Entry 8YRO (electron microscopy, 3.27 A resolution); this record covers chains A and D of the 9 polymer chains in the assembly.

Chain A (and D):
Molecule: Spike glycoprotein
Organism: Severe acute respiratory syndrome coronavirus 2
Notes: chain D of this document is another copy of the same molecule, construct and numbering; everything in this record applies to it too
Reference sequence: P0DTC2 (SPIKE_SARS2); residue numbers follow UniProt; this construct covers 14-142, 145-1208
Chain sequence (1259 residues; numbered -5 to 1255; 2 numbers in that range are skipped by the numbering (no residue carries them; nothing is unmodelled there); the number before each row is that of its first residue; numbers below 1 keep their minus sign (Met-5 is residue -5)):
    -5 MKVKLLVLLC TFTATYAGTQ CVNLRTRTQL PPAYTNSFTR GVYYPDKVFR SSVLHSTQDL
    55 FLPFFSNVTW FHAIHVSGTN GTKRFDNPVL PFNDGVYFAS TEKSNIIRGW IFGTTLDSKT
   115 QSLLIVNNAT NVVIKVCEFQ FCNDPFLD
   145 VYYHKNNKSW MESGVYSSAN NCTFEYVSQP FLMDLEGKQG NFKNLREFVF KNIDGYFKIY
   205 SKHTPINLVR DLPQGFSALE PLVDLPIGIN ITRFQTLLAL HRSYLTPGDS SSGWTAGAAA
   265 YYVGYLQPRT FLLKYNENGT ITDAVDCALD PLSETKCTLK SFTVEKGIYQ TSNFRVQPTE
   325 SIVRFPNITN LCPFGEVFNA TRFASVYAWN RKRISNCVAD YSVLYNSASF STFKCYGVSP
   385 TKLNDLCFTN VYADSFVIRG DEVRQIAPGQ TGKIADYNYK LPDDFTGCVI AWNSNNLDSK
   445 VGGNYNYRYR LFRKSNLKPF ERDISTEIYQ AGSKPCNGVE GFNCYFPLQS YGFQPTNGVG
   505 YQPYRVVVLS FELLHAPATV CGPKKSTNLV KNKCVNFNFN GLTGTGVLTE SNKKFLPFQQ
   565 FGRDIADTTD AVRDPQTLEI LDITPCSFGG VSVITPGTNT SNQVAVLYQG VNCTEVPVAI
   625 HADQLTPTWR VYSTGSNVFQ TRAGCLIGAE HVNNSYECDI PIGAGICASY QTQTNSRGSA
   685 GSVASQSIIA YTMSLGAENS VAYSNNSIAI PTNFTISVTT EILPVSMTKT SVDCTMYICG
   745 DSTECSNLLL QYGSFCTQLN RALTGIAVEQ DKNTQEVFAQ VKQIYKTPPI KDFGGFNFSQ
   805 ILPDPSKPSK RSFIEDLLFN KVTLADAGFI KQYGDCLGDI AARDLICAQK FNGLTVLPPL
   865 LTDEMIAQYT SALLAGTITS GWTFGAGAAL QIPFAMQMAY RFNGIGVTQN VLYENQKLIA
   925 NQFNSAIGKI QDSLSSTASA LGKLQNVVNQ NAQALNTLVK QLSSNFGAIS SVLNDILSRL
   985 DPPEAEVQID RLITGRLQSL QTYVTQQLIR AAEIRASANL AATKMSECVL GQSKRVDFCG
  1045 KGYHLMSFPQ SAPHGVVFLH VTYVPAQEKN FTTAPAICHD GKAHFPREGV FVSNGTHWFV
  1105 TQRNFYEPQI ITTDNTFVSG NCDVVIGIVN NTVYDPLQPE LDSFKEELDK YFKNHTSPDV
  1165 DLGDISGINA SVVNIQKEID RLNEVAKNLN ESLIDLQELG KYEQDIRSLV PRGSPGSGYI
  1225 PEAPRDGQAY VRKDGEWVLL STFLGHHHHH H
Not modelled in the structure: -5 to 26, 69-79, 123-124, 145-164, 173-185, 210-215, 244-262, 477-479, 621-639, 677-688, 827-853, 937-944, 1091-1092, 1106-1108, 1144-1255 (chain D: -5 to 26, 69-77, 124, 145-164, 173-185, 246-262, 477-486, 621-639, 677-688, 708-709, 827-853, 936-944, 1070-1072, 1092-1093, 1107-1108, 1142-1255)
Disulfides: Cys131-Cys166, Cys291-Cys301, Cys336-Cys361, Cys379-Cys432, Cys391-Cys525, Cys480-Cys488, Cys538-Cys590, Cys617-Cys649, Cys662-Cys671, Cys738-Cys760, Cys743-Cys749, Cys1032-Cys1043, Cys1082-Cys1126
Differences from the reference sequence: expression tag (-5 to 13, 1209-1255); variant Arg19 (Thr in P0DTC2), Asp142 (Gly in P0DTC2), Gly158 (Arg in P0DTC2), Arg452 (Leu in P0DTC2), Lys478 (Thr in P0DTC2), Gly614 (Asp in P0DTC2), Arg681 (Pro in P0DTC2), Gly682 (Arg in P0DTC2), Ser683 (Arg in P0DTC2), Gly685 (Arg in P0DTC2), Asn950 (Asp in P0DTC2), Pro986 (Lys in P0DTC2), Pro987 (Val in P0DTC2)

How chain A and chain D interact:
Residue-residue contacts (120; chain A residue first):
  Asn317(A) with Asp737(D), hydrogen bond
  Arg319(A) with Met740(D)
  Thr547(A) with Asn978(D)
  Thr549(A) with Asp745(D)
  Lys557(A) with Phe43(D)
  Lys558(A) with Phe43(D)
  Phe559(A) with Phe43(D), hydrophobic
  Leu560(A) with Gly283(D)
  Phe562(A) with Tyr38(D), hydrophobic; Lys41(D); Glu224(D); Pro225(D)
  Gln563(A) with Lys41(D); Val42(D), hydrogen bond (side chain-backbone); Phe43(D); Gly283(D)
  Gln564(A) with Lys41(D), hydrogen bond (backbone-backbone)
  Phe565(A) with Lys41(D); Val42(D), hydrophobic; Phe43(D), hydrogen bond (backbone-backbone)
  Gly566(A) with Phe43(D)
  Arg567(A) with Val42(D); Phe43(D), hydrogen bond (backbone-backbone); Arg44(D)
  Ile569(A) with Val47(D), hydrophobic
  Ala570(A) with Val963(D)
  Phe592(A) with Met740(D), hydrophobic; Phe855(D), hydrophobic; Gly857(D); Thr859(D)
  Gln613(A) with Leu861(D)
  Arg646(A) with Thr866(D)
  Pro665(A) with Leu864(D), hydrophobic
  Ala668(A) with Pro863(D), hydrogen bond (backbone-backbone); Leu864(D); Thr866(D)
  Gly669(A) with Leu864(D), hydrogen bond (backbone-backbone); Thr866(D); Met869(D)
  Met697(A) with Leu865(D), hydrophobic; Met869(D), hydrophobic; Tyr873(D)
  Leu699(A) with Lys786(D); Ile788(D); Met869(D); Gln872(D); Tyr873(D), hydrophobic
  Gly700(A) with Lys786(D)
  Ala701(A) with Gln787(D); Ile788(D), hydrogen bond (backbone-backbone)
  Glu702(A) with Ile788(D); Lys790(D), salt bridge; Gln872(D), hydrogen bond
  Asn703(A) with Gln787(D); Ile788(D), hydrogen bond (backbone-backbone); Tyr789(D); Lys790(D), hydrogen bond (backbone-backbone)
  Val705(A) with Tyr789(D), hydrophobic; Thr883(D); Ala893(D), hydrophobic
  Ala706(A) with Gln895(D)
  Tyr707(A) with Asp796(D), hydrogen bond (side chain-backbone); Phe797(D), hydrophobic; Thr883(D); Pro897(D), hydrophobic
  Ser711(A) with Gln895(D); Pro897(D)
  Ile712(A) with Gln895(D), hydrogen bond (backbone-side chain)
  Ala713(A) with Leu894(D); Gln895(D), hydrogen bond (backbone-backbone)
  Pro715(A) with Leu894(D)
  Gln957(A) with Arg765(D)
  Thr961(A) with Gln762(D); Arg765(D)
  Gln965(A) with Ser758(D), hydrogen bond (side chain-backbone)
  Ser968(A) with Gly757(D)
  Asn969(A) with Gln755(D), hydrogen bond
  Phe970(A) with Gln755(D), hydrogen bond (backbone-backbone); Tyr756(D); Phe759(D), hydrophobic
  Gln1002(A) with Gln1002(D)
  Ser1003(A) with Phe759(D)
  Thr1006(A) with Gln1005(D)
  Gln1010(A) with Leu1012(D)
  Ile1013(A) with Leu1012(D), hydrophobic
  Glu1017(A) with Arg1019(D)
  Arg1039(A) with Thr1027(D); Glu1031(D), salt bridge; Arg1039(D)
  Val1040(A) with Ser1030(D); Glu1031(D); Leu1034(D)
  Asp1041(A) with Gly889(D); Ser1030(D); Leu1034(D)
  Tyr1047(A) with Trp886(D)
  Glu1072(A) with Ala892(D); Ala893(D); Leu894(D)
  Asn1074(A) with Gln895(D)
  Phe1075(A) with Gln895(D)
  Thr1077(A) with Pro897(D); Met900(D)
  Ala1078(A) with Met900(D)
  Pro1079(A) with Ala899(D), hydrophobic; Met900(D)
  Phe1089(A) with Gln913(D), hydrogen bond (backbone-side chain); Asn914(D)
  Pro1090(A) with Tyr904(D); Asn907(D), hydrogen bond (backbone-side chain); Gln913(D), hydrogen bond (backbone-side chain)
  Gly1093(A) with Tyr904(D), hydrogen bond (backbone-side chain)
  Val1094(A) with Tyr904(D)
  Phe1095(A) with Met900(D), hydrophobic; Tyr904(D), hydrogen bond (backbone-side chain)
  Val1128(A) with Tyr917(D); Glu918(D)
  Val1129(A) with Tyr917(D)
  Ile1130(A) with Tyr917(D); Gln920(D)
Other interface residues (no listed pair), chain A (80 interface residues in all): Pro589, Ala647, Gly667, Cys671, Ser704, Ser708, Asn709, Ile714, Gly971, Arg995, Thr1009, Gly1046, Val1068, Lys1073, Phe1121
Other interface residues (no listed pair), chain D (82 interface residues in all): Asp40, Asn282, Thr284, Gln784, Pro792, Lys854, Asn856, Leu858, Pro862, Thr887, Ala890, Ile896, Phe898, Asp994, Thr1009, Ile1013, Gly1035

Overview:
Chain A and chain D form an interface of 80 and 82 residues respectively; the contacts include 22 hydrogen
bonds and 2 salt bridges. Polar contacts include Glu702(A)-Lys790(D), Arg1039(A)-Glu1031(D) and
Asn317(A)-Asp737(D).
Both chains are Spike glycoprotein (Severe acute respiratory syndrome coronavirus 2). Entry 8YRO (SARS-CoV-2
Delta Spike in complex with JL-8C) was determined by electron microscopy, deposited together with 8X0X, 8X0Y,
8YRP and 8YZ5.
